Entry 7UVB (X-ray diffraction, 2.05 A resolution); this record covers chains A and B of the 4 polymer chains in the assembly.

# Chain A
Name: Hemoglobin subunit alpha
From: Homo sapiens
UniProt: P69905 (HBA_HUMAN); residues 1-141 here correspond to UniProt positions 2-142 (UniProt number = residue number + 1)
Chain sequence (141 residues; row label = number of the first residue in the row):
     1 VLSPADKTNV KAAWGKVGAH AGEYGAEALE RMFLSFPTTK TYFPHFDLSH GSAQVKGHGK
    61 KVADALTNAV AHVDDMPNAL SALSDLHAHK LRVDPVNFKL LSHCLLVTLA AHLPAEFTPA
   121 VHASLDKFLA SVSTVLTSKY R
Metal / ion sites: heme Fe: His87 (together with formyl group)
Ligand contacts:
  - formyl group / heme: Tyr42, Phe43, His45, Phe46, His58, Lys61, Val62, Ala65, Leu66, Leu83, Leu86, His87, Leu91, Val93, Asn97, Phe98, Leu101, Leu105, Val132, Leu136
  - OHF (2-hydroxy-6-({(3S)-4-[2-(2-hydroxyethyl)pyridine-3-carbonyl]morpholin-3-yl}methoxy)benzaldehyde), molecule 1: Val1, Leu2, Asp126, Lys127, Ala130, Ser131, Thr134
  - OHF, molecule 2: Val1, Ser131, Thr134, Val135, Ser138
UniProt features mapped onto this chain:
  - binding site (O2): His58
  - binding site (heme b): His87
  - site: Thr8, Asn9 (Microbial infection: Cleavage), Lys11 (Not glycated), Ala13, Trp14 (Microbial infection: Cleavage), Tyr24, Gly25 (Microbial infection: Cleavage), Leu29, Glu30 (Microbial infection: Cleavage), His45, Phe46 (Microbial infection: Cleavage), Asp47, Leu48 (Microbial infection: Cleavage), Ser52, Ala53 (Microbial infection: Cleavage), Val55, Lys56 (Microbial infection: Cleavage), Lys56 (Not glycated), Gly59, Lys60 (Microbial infection: Cleavage), Lys60 (Not glycated), Lys90 (Not glycated), Leu91, Arg92 (Microbial infection: Cleavage), Lys99 (Not glycated), Leu106, Val107 (Microbial infection: Cleavage), Thr108, Leu109 (Microbial infection: Cleavage), Val121, His122 (Microbial infection: Cleavage), Ser133, Thr134 (Microbial infection: Cleavage)
  - modified residue: Ser3 (Phosphoserine), Lys7 (N6-succinyllysine), Thr8 (Phosphothreonine), Lys11 (N6-succinyllysine), Lys16 (N6-acetyllysine), Tyr24 (Phosphotyrosine), Ser35 (Phosphoserine), Lys40 (N6-succinyllysine), Ser49 (Phosphoserine), Ser102 (Phosphoserine), Thr108 (Phosphothreonine), Ser124 (Phosphoserine), Ser131 (Phosphoserine), Thr134 (Phosphothreonine), Thr137 (Phosphothreonine), Ser138 (Phosphoserine)
  - glycosylation (N-linked (Glc) (glycation) lysine): Lys7, Lys16, Lys40, Lys61

# Chain B
Name: Hemoglobin subunit beta
From: Homo sapiens
UniProt: P68871 (HBB_HUMAN); residues 1-146 here correspond to UniProt positions 2-147 (UniProt number = residue number + 1)
Chain sequence (146 residues; row label = number of the first residue in the row):
     1 VHLTPVEKSA VTALWGKVNV DEVGGEALGR LLVVYPWTQR FFESFGDLST PDAVMGNPKV
    61 KAHGKKVLGA FSDGLAHLDN LKGTFATLSE LHCDKLHVDP ENFRLLGNVL VCVLAHHFGK
   121 EFTPPVQAAY QKVVAGVANA LAHKYH
Sequence notes: engineered mutation Val6 (Glu7 in P68871)
Metal / ion sites: heme Fe: His92 (together with formyl group)
Ligand contacts:
  - formyl group / heme: Leu31, Thr38, Phe41, Phe42, Phe45, His63, Lys66, Val67, Ala70, Phe71, Phe85, Leu88, Leu91, His92, Leu96, Val98, Asn102, Phe103, Leu106, Val137, Leu141
  - OHF (2-hydroxy-6-({(3S)-4-[2-(2-hydroxyethyl)pyridine-3-carbonyl]morpholin-3-yl}methoxy)benzaldehyde): Val34, Tyr35, Trp37, Leu105
UniProt features mapped onto this chain:
  - binding site ((2R)-2,3-bisphosphoglycerate): Val1, His2, Lys82, His143
  - binding site (heme b): His63, His92
  - site: Glu7, Lys8 (Microbial infection: Cleavage), Gly25, Glu26 (Microbial infection: Cleavage), Gly29, Arg30 (Microbial infection: Cleavage), Tyr35, Pro36 (Microbial infection: Cleavage), Trp37, Thr38 (Microbial infection: Cleavage), Phe45, Gly46 (Microbial infection: Cleavage), Asp52, Ala53 (Microbial infection: Cleavage), Gly56, Asn57 (Microbial infection: Cleavage), Lys59 (Not glycated), Phe71, Ser72 (Microbial infection: Cleavage), Gly74, Leu75 (Microbial infection: Cleavage), Lys82 (Not glycated), Thr84, Phe85 (Microbial infection: Cleavage), His92, Cys93 (Microbial infection: Cleavage), Lys95 (Not glycated), Arg104, Leu105 (Microbial infection: Cleavage), Leu110, Val111 (Microbial infection: Cleavage), Gly119, Lys120 (Microbial infection: Cleavage), Phe122, Thr123 (Microbial infection: Cleavage), Ala128, Ala129 (Microbial infection: Cleavage) and 2 more in UniProt
  - modified residue: Val1 (N-acetylvaline), Ser9 (Phosphoserine), Thr12 (Phosphothreonine), Ser44 (Phosphoserine), Thr50 (Phosphothreonine), Lys59 (N6-acetyllysine), Lys82 (N6-acetyllysine), Thr87 (Phosphothreonine), Cys93 (S-nitrosocysteine), Lys144 (N6-acetyllysine)
  - glycosylation: Val1 (N-linked (Glc) (glycation) valine), Lys8 (N-linked (Glc) (glycation) lysine), Lys17 (N-linked (Glc) (glycation) lysine), Lys66 (N-linked (Glc) (glycation) lysine), Lys120 (N-linked (Glc) (glycation) lysine), Lys144 (N-linked (Glc) (glycation) lysine)

# Interface between chain A and chain B
Pairs across the interface (38; chain A residue first):
  Arg31(A) with Phe122(B), hydrogen bond (side chain-backbone); Thr123(B), hydrogen bond (side chain-backbone); Pro124(B); Gln127(B), hydrogen bond
  Leu34(A) with Pro124(B), hydrophobic; Pro125(B); Ala128(B)
  Ser35(A) with Gln127(B); Ala128(B), hydrogen bond (side chain-backbone); Gln131(B)
  Phe36(A) with Gln131(B)
  His103(A) with Asn108(B); Val111(B); Cys112(B); Gln127(B); Gln131(B), hydrogen bond
  Cys104(A) with Gln127(B)
  Val107(A) with Val111(B), hydrophobic; Ala115(B); Gln127(B)
  Ala110(A) with Cys112(B); Ala115(B); His116(B)
  Ala111(A) with Ala115(B); Gly119(B)
  Pro114(A) with His116(B), hydrogen bond (backbone-side chain)
  Phe117(A) with Arg30(B), hydrogen bond (backbone-side chain); His116(B)
  Thr118(A) with Arg30(B)
  Pro119(A) with Arg30(B); Val33(B); Met55(B), hydrophobic
  His122(A) with Arg30(B), hydrogen bond; Val34(B)
  Ala123(A) with Val33(B); Val34(B), hydrophobic
  Asp126(A) with Val34(B); Tyr35(B)
Other interface residues (no listed pair), chain A (20 interface residues in all): Glu30, Lys99, Leu106, Ala120
Other interface residues (no listed pair), chain B (21 interface residues in all): Pro51, Arg104, Lys120

# Summary
20 residues of chain A face 21 of chain B across their interface; the contacts include 8 hydrogen bonds. Polar
pairs include Arg31(A)-Phe122(B), Arg31(A)-Thr123(B) and Arg31(A)-Gln127(B). One compound OHF molecule is
bound between chain A and chain B.
Chain A is Hemoglobin subunit alpha and chain B is Hemoglobin subunit beta, both from Homo sapiens; the
structure, Crystal structure of carbonmonoxy hemoglobin S (LIGANDED sickle cell hemoglobin) complexed with
gbt021601, was determined by X-ray diffraction.
